PDB entry 6JBZ | X-ray diffraction, 2.60 A resolution | chains A and C of the 4 polymer chains in the assembly

# Chain A (and C)
Protein: Molybdenum cofactor biosynthesis protein E
Organism: Mycobacterium tuberculosis
Notes: EC 2.8.1.12; chain C of this document is another copy of the same molecule, construct and numbering; everything in this record applies to it too
Reference sequence: A0A045HUW8 (A0A045HUW8_MYCTX); residue numbers follow UniProt; this construct covers 1-141
Sequence (141 residues; each row starts with the number of its first residue):
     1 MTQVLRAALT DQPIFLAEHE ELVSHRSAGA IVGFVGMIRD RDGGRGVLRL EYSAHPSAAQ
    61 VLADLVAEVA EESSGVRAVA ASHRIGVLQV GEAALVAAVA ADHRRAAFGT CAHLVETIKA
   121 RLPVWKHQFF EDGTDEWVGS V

# How chain A and chain C interact
Residue-residue contacts (53):
  Leu16(A) - Leu16(C)  hydrophobic
  Leu16(A) - Glu20(C)
  Glu20(A) - Leu16(C)
  Glu20(A) - Val35(C)
  Arg26(A) - Arg39(C)
  Arg26(A) - Asp40(C)  salt bridge
  Ser27(A) - Arg39(C)  hydrogen bond (backbone-side chain)
  Ser27(A) - Asp40(C)  hydrogen bond
  Ala28(A) - Met37(C)
  Gly29(A) - Val35(C)
  Gly29(A) - Gly36(C)
  Gly29(A) - Met37(C)  hydrogen bond (backbone-backbone)
  Gly29(A) - Arg39(C)
  Ala30(A) - Phe34(C)  hydrophobic
  Ala30(A) - Val35(C)
  Ala30(A) - Met37(C)
  Ile31(A) - Gly33(C)
  Ile31(A) - Phe34(C)
  Ile31(A) - Val35(C)  hydrogen bond (backbone-backbone)
  Ile31(A) - Met37(C)  hydrophobic
  Val32(A) - Gly33(C)
  Val32(A) - Phe34(C)  hydrophobic
  Gly33(A) - Ile31(C)
  Gly33(A) - Val32(C)
  Gly33(A) - Gly33(C)  hydrogen bond (backbone-backbone)
  Phe34(A) - Ile31(C)
  Phe34(A) - Arg104(C)
  Val35(A) - Glu20(C)
  Val35(A) - Gly29(C)
  Val35(A) - Ala30(C)
  Val35(A) - Ile31(C)  hydrogen bond (backbone-backbone)
  Gly36(A) - Gly29(C)
  Met37(A) - Ala28(C)
  Met37(A) - Gly29(C)  hydrogen bond (backbone-backbone)
  Met37(A) - Ile31(C)  hydrophobic
  Arg39(A) - Arg26(C)
  Arg39(A) - Ser27(C)  hydrogen bond (side chain-backbone)
  Arg39(A) - Ala28(C)
  Arg39(A) - Gly29(C)
  Arg39(A) - Asp102(C)  salt bridge
  Asp40(A) - Arg26(C)  hydrogen bond (backbone-backbone)
  Asp40(A) - Ser27(C)  hydrogen bond
  Asp102(A) - Arg39(C)  salt bridge
  Arg104(A) - Phe34(C)
  Arg104(A) - Lys119(C)
  Phe108(A) - Phe34(C)  hydrophobic
  Phe108(A) - Cys111(C)
  Phe108(A) - Ala112(C)  hydrophobic
  Cys111(A) - Phe108(C)
  Ala112(A) - Phe108(C)  hydrophobic
  Val115(A) - Arg104(C)
  Glu116(A) - Arg104(C)
  Lys119(A) - Arg104(C)
Other interface residues (no listed pair), chain A (27 interface residues in all): Ala17, Ile38, His103
Other interface residues (no listed pair), chain C (27 interface residues in all): Ala17, Ser24, His103, Val115, Glu116

# In short
Chain A and chain C each contribute 27 residues to their interface, with 10 hydrogen bonds and 3 salt bridges.
Polar pairs include Arg26(A)-Asp40(C), Arg39(A)-Asp102(C) and Ser27(A)-Arg39(C).
Both chains are Molybdenum cofactor biosynthesis protein E (Mycobacterium tuberculosis). Entry 6JBZ
(Structural analysis of molybdopterin synthases from two mycobacteria pathogens) was determined by X-ray
diffraction together with 6JC0 from the same study.
